8ZHQ - chains B and C of the 5 polymer chains in the assembly; structure by electron microscopy, 2.37 A resolution.

Chain B:
Molecule: JK-8 Fab light chain
Organism: Homo sapiens
Notes: antibody fragment or engineered binder
Amino-acid sequence (212 residues; row label = number of the first residue in the row):
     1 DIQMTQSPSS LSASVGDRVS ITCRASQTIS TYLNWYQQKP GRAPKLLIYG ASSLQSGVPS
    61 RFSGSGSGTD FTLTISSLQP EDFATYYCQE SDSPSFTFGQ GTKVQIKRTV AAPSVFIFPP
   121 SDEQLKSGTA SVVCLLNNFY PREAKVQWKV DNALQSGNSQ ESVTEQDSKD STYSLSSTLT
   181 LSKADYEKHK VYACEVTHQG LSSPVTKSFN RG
Disulfide bonds: Cys23-Cys88

Chain C:
Molecule: JK-8 Fab heavy chain
Organism: Homo sapiens
Notes: antibody fragment or engineered binder
Amino-acid sequence (219 residues; numbered 1 to 219; the number before each row is that of its first residue):
     1 EVQLVESGGG LVQPGGSLRL SCAASGIIVS DNYMSWVRQA PGKGLEWVSV IYTGGSTFYA
    61 DSVKGRFTIS RDRSKNTLDL QMNSLSAEDT AVYYCARALG AYDYAFDLWG QGNLVTVSSA
   121 STKGPSVFPL APSSKSTSGG TAALGCLVKD YFPEPVTVSW NSGALTSGVH TFPAVLQSSG
   181 LYSLSSVVTV PSSSLGTQTY ICNVNHKPSN TKVDKKVEP
Unresolved in the structure: 137-141
Disulfide bonds: Cys22-Cys95

How chain B and chain C interact:
Residue-residue contacts (77; chain B residue first):
  Tyr32(B) with Asp103(C)
  Asn34(B) with Ala105(C)
  Tyr36(B) with Ala105(C); Phe106(C), hydrogen bond (side chain-backbone); Trp109(C)
  Gln38(B) with Gln39(C), hydrogen bond; Tyr94(C)
  Arg42(B) with Tyr94(C)
  Ala43(B) with Tyr94(C), hydrophobic; Gly110(C)
  Pro44(B) with Leu45(C), hydrophobic; Trp109(C)
  Leu46(B) with Ala105(C), hydrophobic; Phe106(C); Asp107(C)
  Tyr49(B) with Tyr102(C); Ala105(C), hydrophobic
  Gln55(B) with Tyr102(C), hydrogen bond
  Tyr87(B) with Gln39(C), hydrogen bond; Lys43(C); Gly44(C); Leu45(C)
  Gln89(B) with Phe106(C)
  Ser91(B) with Asp103(C), hydrogen bond (side chain-backbone); Tyr104(C)
  Pro94(B) with Trp47(C); Val50(C); Tyr52(C); Phe58(C), hydrophobic
  Ser95(B) with Trp47(C)
  Phe96(B) with Trp47(C); Val50(C), hydrophobic; Tyr104(C); Phe106(C), hydrophobic
  Phe98(B) with Val37(C), hydrophobic; Leu45(C); Phe106(C), hydrophobic; Trp109(C), hydrophobic
  Val115(B) with Ser136(C), hydrogen bond (backbone-side chain)
  Phe116(B) with Ser136(C); Ala142(C), hydrophobic
  Ile117(B) with Ser133(C), hydrogen bond (backbone-side chain)
  Phe118(B) with Leu130(C); Ala131(C); Pro132(C), hydrophobic; Ala143(C)
  Ser121(B) with Phe128(C); Pro129(C), hydrogen bond (side chain-backbone)
  Glu123(B) with Phe128(C); Pro129(C)
  Gln124(B) with Phe128(C)
  Ser131(B) with Leu147(C)
  Val133(B) with Leu130(C), hydrophobic
  Leu135(B) with Ala143(C), hydrophobic; Phe172(C), hydrophobic; Val187(C), hydrophobic
  Asn137(B) with His170(C), hydrogen bond; Thr189(C), hydrogen bond
  Gln160(B) with Val175(C); Leu176(C), hydrogen bond (side chain-backbone); Gln177(C)
  Ser162(B) with Phe172(C); Pro173(C), hydrogen bond (side chain-backbone)
  Val163(B) with Pro173(C)
  Thr164(B) with Thr171(C); Phe172(C); Pro173(C)
  Ser174(B) with His170(C), hydrogen bond; Phe172(C)
  Leu175(B) with Phe172(C)
  Ser176(B) with Phe172(C); Ser185(C)
  Thr178(B) with Ser185(C)
  Ser208(B) with Ser136(C)
  Phe209(B) with Lys135(C)
  Asn210(B) with Lys135(C)
  Arg211(B) with Lys135(C)
Also at the interface, not in a pair above, chain B (46 interface residues in all): Gly50, Pro119, Ser127, Thr129, Asn138, Thr180
Also at the interface, not in a pair above, chain C (42 interface residues in all): Ala98, Ala101, Lys149

Overview:
46 residues of chain B face 42 of chain C across their interface, with 13 hydrogen bonds. Among the polar
pairs are Tyr36(B)-Phe106(C), Gln38(B)-Gln39(C) and Gln55(B)-Tyr102(C).
Chain B is JK-8 Fab light chain and chain C is JK-8 Fab heavy chain, both from Homo sapiens; the structure,
SFTSV Gn in complex with JK-8/12 Fab, was determined by electron microscopy.
